8TQ2 - chains C and B of the 4 polymer chains in the assembly; structure by electron microscopy, 3.80 A resolution.

Chain C:
Protein: Mediator of RNA polymerase II transcription subunit 12
From: Homo sapiens
Reference sequence: Q93074 (MED12_HUMAN); residue numbers follow UniProt; this construct covers 1-2177
Sequence (2177 residues; each row starts with the number of its first residue):
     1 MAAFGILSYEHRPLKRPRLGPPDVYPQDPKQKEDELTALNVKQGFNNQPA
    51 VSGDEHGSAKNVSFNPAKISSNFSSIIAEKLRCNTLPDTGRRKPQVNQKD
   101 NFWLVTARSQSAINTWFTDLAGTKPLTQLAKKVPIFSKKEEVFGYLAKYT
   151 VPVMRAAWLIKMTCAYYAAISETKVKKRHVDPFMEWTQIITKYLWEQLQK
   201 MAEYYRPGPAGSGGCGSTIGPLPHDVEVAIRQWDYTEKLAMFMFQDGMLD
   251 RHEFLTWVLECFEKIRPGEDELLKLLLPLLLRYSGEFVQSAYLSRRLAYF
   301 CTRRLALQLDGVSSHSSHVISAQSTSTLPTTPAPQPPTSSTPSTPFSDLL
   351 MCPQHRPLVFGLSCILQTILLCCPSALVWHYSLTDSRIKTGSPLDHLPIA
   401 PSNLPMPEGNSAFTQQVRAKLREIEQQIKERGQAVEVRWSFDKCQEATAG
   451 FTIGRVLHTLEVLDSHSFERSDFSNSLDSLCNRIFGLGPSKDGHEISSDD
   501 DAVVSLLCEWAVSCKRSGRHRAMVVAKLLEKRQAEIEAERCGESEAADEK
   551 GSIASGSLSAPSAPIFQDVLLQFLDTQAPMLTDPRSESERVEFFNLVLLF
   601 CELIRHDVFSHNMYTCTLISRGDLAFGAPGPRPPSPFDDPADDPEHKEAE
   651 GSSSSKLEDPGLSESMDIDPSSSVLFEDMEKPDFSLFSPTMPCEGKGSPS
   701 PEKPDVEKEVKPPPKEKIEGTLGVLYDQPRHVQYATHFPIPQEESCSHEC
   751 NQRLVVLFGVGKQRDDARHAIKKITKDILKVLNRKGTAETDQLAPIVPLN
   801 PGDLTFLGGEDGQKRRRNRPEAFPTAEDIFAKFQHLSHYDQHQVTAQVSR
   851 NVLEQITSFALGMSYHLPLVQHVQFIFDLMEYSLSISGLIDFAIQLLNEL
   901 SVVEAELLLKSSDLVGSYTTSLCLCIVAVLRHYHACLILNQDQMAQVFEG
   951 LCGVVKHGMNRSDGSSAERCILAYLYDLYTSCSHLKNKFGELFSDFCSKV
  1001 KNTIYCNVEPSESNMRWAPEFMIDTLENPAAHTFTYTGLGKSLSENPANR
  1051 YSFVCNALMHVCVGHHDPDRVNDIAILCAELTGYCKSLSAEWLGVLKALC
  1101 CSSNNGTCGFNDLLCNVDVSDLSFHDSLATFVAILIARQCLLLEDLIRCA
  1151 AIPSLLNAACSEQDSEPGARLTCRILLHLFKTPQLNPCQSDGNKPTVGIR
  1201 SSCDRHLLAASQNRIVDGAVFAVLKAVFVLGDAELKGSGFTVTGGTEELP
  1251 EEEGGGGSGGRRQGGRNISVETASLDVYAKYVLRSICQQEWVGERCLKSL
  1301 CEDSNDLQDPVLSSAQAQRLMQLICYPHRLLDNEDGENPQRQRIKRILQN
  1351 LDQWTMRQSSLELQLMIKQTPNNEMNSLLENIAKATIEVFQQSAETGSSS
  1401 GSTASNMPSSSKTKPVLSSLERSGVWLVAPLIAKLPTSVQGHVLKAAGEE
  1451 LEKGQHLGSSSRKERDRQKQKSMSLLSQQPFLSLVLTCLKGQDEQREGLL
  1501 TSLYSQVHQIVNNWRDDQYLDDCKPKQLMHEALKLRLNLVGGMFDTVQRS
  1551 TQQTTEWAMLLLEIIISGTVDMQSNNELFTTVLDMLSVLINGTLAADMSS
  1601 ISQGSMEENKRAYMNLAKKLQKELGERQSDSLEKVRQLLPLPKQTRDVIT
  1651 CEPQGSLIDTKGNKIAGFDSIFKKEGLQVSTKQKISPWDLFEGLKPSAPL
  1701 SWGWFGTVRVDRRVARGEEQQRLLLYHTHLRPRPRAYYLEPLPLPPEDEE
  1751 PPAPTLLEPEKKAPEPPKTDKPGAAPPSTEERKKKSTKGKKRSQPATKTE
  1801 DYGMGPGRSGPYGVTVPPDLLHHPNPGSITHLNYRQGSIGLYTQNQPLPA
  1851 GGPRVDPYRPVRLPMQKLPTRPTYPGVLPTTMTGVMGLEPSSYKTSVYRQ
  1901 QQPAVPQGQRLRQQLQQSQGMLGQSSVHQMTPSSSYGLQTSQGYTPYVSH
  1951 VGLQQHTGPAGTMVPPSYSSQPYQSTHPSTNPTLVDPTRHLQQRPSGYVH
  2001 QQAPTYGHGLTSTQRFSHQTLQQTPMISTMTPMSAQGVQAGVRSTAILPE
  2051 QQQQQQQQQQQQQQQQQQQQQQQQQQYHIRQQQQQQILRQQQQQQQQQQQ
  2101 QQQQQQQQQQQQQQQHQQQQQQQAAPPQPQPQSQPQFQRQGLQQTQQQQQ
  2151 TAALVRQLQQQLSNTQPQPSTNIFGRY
Unresolved in the structure: 1-2, 85-2177
UniProt features mapped onto this chain:
  - modified residue: Lys80 (N6-acetyllysine), Tyr166 (Phosphotyrosine), Ser635 (Phosphoserine), Ser665 (Phosphoserine), Ser698 (Phosphoserine), Ser700 (Phosphoserine), Ser1258 (Phosphoserine), Ser1269 (Phosphoserine), Lys1798 (N6-acetyllysine), Arg1899 (Asymmetric dimethylarginine), Arg1910 (Omega-N-methylarginine), Arg1994 (Asymmetric dimethylarginine), Arg2015 (Asymmetric dimethylarginine)
  - natural variant: Arg108 to Tyr2177 (deletion: In HDKR), Arg961 (R961W: In OKS), Asn1007 (N1007S: In MRXSLF), Arg1148 (R1148H: In OHDOX), Ser1165 (S1165P: In OHDOX), Trp1704 to Tyr2177 (deletion: In HDKR), His1729 (H1729N: In OHDOX), Tyr1874 to Tyr2177 (deletion: In HDKR), Gln1974 (Q1974H: Found in a family with X-linked intellectual disability; uncertain significance)

Chain B:
Protein: Cyclin-C
From: Homo sapiens
Reference sequence: P24863 (CCNC_HUMAN); residue numbers follow UniProt; this construct covers 1-283
Sequence (283 residues; row label = number of the first residue in the row):
     1 MAGNFWQSSHYLQWILDKQDLLKERQKDLKFLSEEEYWKLQIFFTNVIQA
    51 LGEHLKLRQQVIATATVYFKRFYARYSLKSIDPVLMAPTCVFLASKVEEF
   101 GVVSNTRLIAAATSVLKTRFSYAFPKEFPYRMNHILECEFYLLELMDCCL
   151 IVYHPYRPLLQYVQDMGQEDMLLPLAWRIVNDTYRTDLCLLYPPFMIALA
   201 CLHVACVVQQKDARQWFAELSVDMEKILEIIRVILKLYEQWKNFDERKEM
   251 ATILSKMPKPKPPPNSEGEQGPNGSQNSSYSQS
Unresolved in the structure: 71, 263-283
UniProt features mapped onto this chain:
  - modified residue: Ser275 (Phosphoserine)

Chain C / chain B interface:
Residue-residue contacts - 67 pairs, chain C then chain B:
  Ile6(C) - Tyr11(B)
  Leu7(C) - Tyr11(B)
  Ser8(C) - Tyr11(B)
  Tyr9(C) - Phe195(B)  hydrophobic
  Tyr9(C) - Met196(B)  hydrophobic
  Tyr9(C) - Asp223(B)
  Glu10(C) - Asn4(B)  hydrogen bond
  Glu10(C) - Trp6(B)
  Pro13(C) - Ser221(B)  hydrogen bond (backbone-side chain)
  Leu14(C) - Leu220(B)  hydrophobic
  Leu14(C) - Val222(B)  hydrophobic
  Lys15(C) - Trp216(B)  hydrogen bond (side chain-backbone)
  Lys15(C) - Glu219(B)
  Arg18(C) - Asp165(B)  salt bridge
  Leu19(C) - Asp165(B)
  Pro22(C) - Trp6(B)  hydrophobic
  Pro22(C) - Tyr162(B)
  Asp23(C) - Phe5(B)
  Asp23(C) - Pro158(B)
  Val24(C) - Gly3(B)
  Val24(C) - Asn4(B)
  Val24(C) - Trp6(B)
  Tyr25(C) - Gly3(B)  hydrogen bond (backbone-backbone)
  Tyr25(C) - Arg157(B)
  Tyr25(C) - Pro158(B)
  Tyr25(C) - Gln161(B)
  Asn47(C) - Arg58(B)  hydrogen bond
  Ala50(C) - Leu173(B)
  Ala50(C) - Trp177(B)  hydrophobic
  Val51(C) - Leu173(B)  hydrophobic
  Val51(C) - Pro174(B)  hydrophobic
  Val51(C) - Trp177(B)  hydrophobic
  Glu55(C) - Arg58(B)  salt bridge
  Glu55(C) - Trp177(B)  hydrogen bond (backbone-side chain)
  Glu55(C) - Asn181(B)  hydrogen bond (backbone-side chain)
  His56(C) - Glu53(B)
  His56(C) - Leu57(B)  hydrogen bond (side chain-backbone)
  His56(C) - Arg58(B)
  His56(C) - Gln59(B)  hydrogen bond
  His56(C) - Asn181(B)  hydrogen bond (backbone-side chain)
  Gly57(C) - Arg178(B)
  Ser58(C) - Arg178(B)
  Ser58(C) - Asn181(B)
  Ser58(C) - Asp182(B)  hydrogen bond
  Ala59(C) - Arg178(B)
  Ala59(C) - Asp182(B)
  Ala59(C) - Tyr238(B)  hydrogen bond (backbone-side chain)
  Lys60(C) - Tyr238(B)
  Lys60(C) - Trp241(B)
  Phe64(C) - Ile179(B)  hydrophobic
  Phe64(C) - Val204(B)  hydrophobic
  Pro66(C) - Leu235(B)  hydrophobic
  Ile69(C) - His203(B)
  Ile69(C) - Val207(B)  hydrophobic
  Asn72(C) - Val207(B)
  Phe73(C) - His203(B)
  Phe73(C) - Met224(B)
  Phe73(C) - Leu228(B)  hydrophobic
  Ser75(C) - Arg214(B)
  Ile76(C) - His203(B)
  Ile76(C) - Arg214(B)
  Ile76(C) - Phe217(B)  hydrophobic
  Ile77(C) - Met224(B)  hydrophobic
  Glu79(C) - Ala218(B)
  Lys80(C) - Ala218(B)
  Lys80(C) - Val222(B)
  Lys80(C) - Met224(B)
Also at the interface, not in a pair above, chain C (35 interface residues in all): Pro49, Asp54
Also at the interface, not in a pair above, chain B (49 interface residues in all): Gln7, Ile15, Gln49, Ile62, Tyr153, Val208, Gln215, Ile227, Ile231

Overview:
35 residues of chain C face 49 of chain B across their interface; the contacts include 12 hydrogen bonds and 2
salt bridges. Polar contacts include Arg18(C)-Asp165(B), Glu55(C)-Arg58(B) and Glu10(C)-Asn4(B).
Here chain C is Mediator of RNA polymerase II transcription subunit 12 and chain B is Cyclin-C, both from Homo
sapiens. Entry 8TQ2 (Structure of the kinase lobe of human CDK8 kinase module) was determined by electron
microscopy together with 8TQC, 8TQW and 8TRH from the same study.
